PDB entry 2V9Y | X-ray diffraction, 2.10 A resolution | chain A

Chain A:
Name: Phosphoribosylformylglycinamidine cyclo-ligase
From: Homo sapiens
Notes: EC 6.3.3.1
UniProtKB: P22102 (PUR2_HUMAN); numbering as in UniProt (aligned over 467-794)
Sequence (334 residues; each row starts with the number of its first residue):
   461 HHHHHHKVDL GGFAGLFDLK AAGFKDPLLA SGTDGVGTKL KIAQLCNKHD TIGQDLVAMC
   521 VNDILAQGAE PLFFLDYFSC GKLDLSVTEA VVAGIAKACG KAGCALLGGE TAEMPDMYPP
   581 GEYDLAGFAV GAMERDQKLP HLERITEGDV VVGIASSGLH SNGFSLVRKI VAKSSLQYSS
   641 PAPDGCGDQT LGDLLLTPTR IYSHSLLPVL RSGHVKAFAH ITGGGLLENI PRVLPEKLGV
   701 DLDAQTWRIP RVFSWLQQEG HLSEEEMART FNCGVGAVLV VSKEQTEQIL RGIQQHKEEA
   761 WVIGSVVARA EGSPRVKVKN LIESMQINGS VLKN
Disordered / not traced: 461-474, 770-773, 793-794
Sequence notes: engineered mutation G752 (Asp in P22102)
Swiss-Prot annotation at these positions:
  - modified residue: T682 (Phosphothreonine)
  - natural variant: G752 (D752G: this construct carries the variant)
What the authors report for this chain:
  - binding site for sulfate ion: R604, H674, K676
  - catalytic residues: H620, H680 (proposed by the authors, not directly observed)

Overview:
The paper reports catalytic residues H620 and H680; a binding site for sulfate ion at R604, H674 and K676.
Chain A is Phosphoribosylformylglycinamidine cyclo-ligase (Homo sapiens); the structure, Human aminoimidazole
ribonucleotide synthetase, was determined by X-ray diffraction together with 2QK4 from the same study.
